8XV7 - chains A and B; structure by X-ray diffraction, 2.25 A resolution.

[Chain A]
Protein: E3 ubiquitin-protein ligase UHRF1
Source organism: Homo sapiens
Notes: EC 2.3.2.27; fragment: TTD-PHD domain
UniProtKB: Q96T88 (UHRF1_HUMAN); residue numbers follow UniProt; this construct covers 134-166, 176-366
Sequence (229 residues; numbered 129 to 366; 9 numbers in that range are skipped by the numbering (no residue carries them; nothing is unmodelled there); the number before each row is that of its first residue):
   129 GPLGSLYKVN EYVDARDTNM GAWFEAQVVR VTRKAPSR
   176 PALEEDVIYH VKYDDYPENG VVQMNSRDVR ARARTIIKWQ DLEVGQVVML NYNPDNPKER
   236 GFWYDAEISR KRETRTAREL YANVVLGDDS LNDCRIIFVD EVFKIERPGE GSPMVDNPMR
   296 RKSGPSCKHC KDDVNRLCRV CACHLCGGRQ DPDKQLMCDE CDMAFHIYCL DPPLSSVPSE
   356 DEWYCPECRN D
Unresolved in the structure: 365-366
Sequence notes: expression tag (129-133)
Metal / ion sites: Zn2+ site 1: C302, C305, C313, C316; Zn2+ site 2: C318, C321, H341, C344; Zn2+ site 3: C333, C336, C360, C363
UniProt features mapped onto this chain:
  - zinc finger: N310 to D366 (PHD-type)
  - region: R296 to S301 (Linker), C333 to D337 (Histone H3R2me0 binding), P353 to E355 (Histone H3R2me0 binding)
  - site: C316 (Histone H3K4me0 binding), P327 (Histone H3R2me0 binding), Q330 (Histone H3R2me0 binding)
  - modified residue (Phosphoserine): S165, S287, S298
  - cross-link: K279 (Glycyl lysine isopeptide (Lys-Gly) (interchain with G-Cter in SUMO2))
  - mutagenesis: D142 (D142A: Impaired binding to histone H3 without affecting the protein folding; when associated with A-153), D145 (D145A: Impaired binding to histone H3), F152 (F152A: Impaired binding to histone H3), E153 (E153A: Impaired binding to histone H3 without affecting the protein folding; when associated with A-142), Y188 (Y188A: Impaired binding to histone H3), D190 (D190A: Slightly impaired binding to histone H3), Y191 (Y191A: Impaired binding to histone H3), R295 to R296 (Disrupts the simultaneous binding to H3R2me0 and H3K9me3), S298 (S298A: Diminishes phosphorylation by PKA), Q330 (Q330A/K: Does not affect ability to bind histone H3 peptide), D334 to E335 (Abolishes binding to histone H3), D334 (D334A: Impaired binding to histone H3), 1 further mutagenesis entry in UniProt
Reported in the primary citation:
  - conformationally variable residues (loop rearrangement): E355, D356

[Chain B]
Protein: Developmental pluripotency-associated protein 3
UniProtKB: Q6W0C5 (DPPA3_HUMAN); residues 75-121 here = UniProt positions 75-121
Sequence (47 residues; each row starts with the number of its first residue):
    75 EDEWLYSRRG VRTLLSVQRE KMARLRYMLL GGVRTHERRP TNKEPKG
Unresolved in the structure: 75-76, 112-121
Reported in the primary citation:
  - specificity-determining residues: K95

[How chain A and chain B interact]
Pairs across the interface - 50 pairs, chain A then chain B:
  D145(A) - R100(B)  salt bridge
  N147(A) - G105(B)
  N147(A) - V107(B)
  M148(A) - L104(B)
  M148(A) - G106(B)
  F152(A) - R100(B)
  D189(A) - R93(B)  hydrogen bond (backbone-side chain)
  D190(A) - R93(B)  salt bridge
  D190(A) - M96(B)
  Y191(A) - M96(B)
  Y191(A) - R100(B)
  P192(A) - R93(B)
  E193(A) - Y80(B)
  E193(A) - R108(B)  salt bridge
  N194(A) - Y101(B)  hydrogen bond
  N194(A) - R108(B)
  N228(A) - L99(B)
  P229(A) - L104(B)  hydrophobic
  D230(A) - L103(B)
  D230(A) - L104(B)
  F237(A) - M96(B)
  F237(A) - L99(B)  hydrophobic
  F237(A) - R100(B)
  F237(A) - L104(B)  hydrophobic
  Y239(A) - L104(B)
  S298(A) - M96(B)
  C316(A) - L88(B)
  P327(A) - T87(B)
  P327(A) - L88(B)  hydrogen bond (backbone-backbone)
  P327(A) - L89(B)  hydrogen bond (backbone-backbone)
  P327(A) - Q92(B)
  D328(A) - T87(B)
  D328(A) - L89(B)
  Q330(A) - T87(B)
  Q330(A) - L88(B)  hydrogen bond (backbone-backbone)
  L331(A) - V85(B)  hydrophobic
  L331(A) - R86(B)
  M332(A) - R86(B)  hydrogen bond (backbone-backbone)
  M332(A) - T87(B)
  M332(A) - L88(B)
  M332(A) - V91(B)  hydrophobic
  C333(A) - R86(B)  hydrogen bond (backbone-side chain)
  D334(A) - R86(B)  salt bridge
  D337(A) - R86(B)  salt bridge
  P353(A) - V85(B)
  E355(A) - G84(B)
  E355(A) - V85(B)
  D356(A) - G84(B)
  E357(A) - V85(B)
  W358(A) - V85(B)  hydrophobic
Also at the interface, not in a pair above, chain A (35 interface residues in all): G236, P300, A317, A339, V352
Also at the interface, not in a pair above, chain B (21 interface residues in all): A97
From the paper, about this interface:
  - interface residues, chain A: D145(A), M148(A), D190(A), Y191(A), P229(A), F237(A), P300(A)
  - interface residues, chain B: V85(B), L88(B), R93(B), M96(B), L99(B), R100(B), L103(B), L104(B)

[Summary]
35 residues of chain A and 21 residues of chain B are in contact; the contacts include 7 hydrogen bonds and 5
salt bridges. Polar contacts include D145(A)-R100(B), D190(A)-R93(B) and E193(A)-R108(B). UniProt lists 14
mutagenesis sites on chain A. From the paper: interface residues D145(A), M148(A) and V85(B) among others; the
specificity determinant K95(B).
Chain A is E3 ubiquitin-protein ligase UHRF1 (Homo sapiens) and chain B is Developmental
pluripotency-associated protein 3; the structure, Crystal structure of TTD-PHD domain of UHRF1 in complex with
hStella peptide (residues 75-121), was determined by X-ray diffraction (same publication as 8XV4, 8XV6 and
8XV8).
